1YAR - chains Q and R of the 21 polymer chains in the assembly; structure by X-ray diffraction, 1.90 A resolution.

[Chain Q (and R)]
Protein: proteasome activator protein PA26
Source organism: Trypanosoma brucei
Notes: chain R of this document is another copy of the same molecule, construct and numbering; everything in this record applies to it too
Amino-acid sequence (237 residues; numbered -5 to 231; the number before each row is that of its first residue; numbers below 1 keep their minus sign (Met-5 is residue -5)):
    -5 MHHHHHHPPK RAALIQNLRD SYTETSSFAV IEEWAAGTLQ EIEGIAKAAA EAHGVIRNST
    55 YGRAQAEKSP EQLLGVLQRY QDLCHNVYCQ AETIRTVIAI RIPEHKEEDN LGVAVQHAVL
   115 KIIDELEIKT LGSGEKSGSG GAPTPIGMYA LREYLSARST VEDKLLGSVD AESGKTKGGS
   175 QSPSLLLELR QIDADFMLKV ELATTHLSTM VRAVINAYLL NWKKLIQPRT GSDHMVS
Unresolved in the structure: -5 to 3, 162-171
Sequence notes: initiating methionine (-5); expression tag (-4 to 1); variant Val49 (Thr in 5757773)

[How chain Q and chain R interact]
Pairs across the interface - 102 pairs, chain Q then chain R:
  Arg5(Q) - Glu18(R)  salt bridge
  Arg5(Q) - Phe22(R)
  Arg5(Q) - Leu213(R)
  Arg5(Q) - Trp216(R)
  Leu8(Q) - Phe22(R)  hydrophobic
  Leu8(Q) - Leu213(R)  hydrophobic
  Ile9(Q) - Asn210(R)
  Ile9(Q) - Leu213(R)  hydrophobic
  Ile9(Q) - Leu214(R)  hydrophobic
  Leu12(Q) - Arg206(R)
  Leu12(Q) - Ile209(R)  hydrophobic
  Arg13(Q) - Asn210(R)  hydrogen bond
  Arg13(Q) - Leu214(R)
  Tyr16(Q) - Arg206(R)
  Ala60(Q) - Pro177(R)
  Glu61(Q) - Pro177(R)
  Lys62(Q) - Pro177(R)
  Ser63(Q) - Pro177(R)
  Ser63(Q) - Ser178(R)  hydrogen bond
  Ser63(Q) - Leu181(R)
  Leu68(Q) - Leu181(R)  hydrophobic
  Gln72(Q) - Arg51(R)
  Gln75(Q) - Gln185(R)
  Gln75(Q) - Asp189(R)  hydrogen bond
  Gln75(Q) - Leu192(R)
  Asp76(Q) - Arg51(R)  salt bridge
  His79(Q) - Leu192(R)
  His79(Q) - Glu195(R)  salt bridge
  His79(Q) - Leu196(R)
  Tyr82(Q) - Pro139(R)
  Tyr82(Q) - Leu196(R)
  Tyr82(Q) - Thr199(R)
  Tyr82(Q) - His200(R)  hydrogen bond
  Cys83(Q) - Thr199(R)
  Glu86(Q) - Thr199(R)
  Glu86(Q) - His200(R)  salt bridge
  Glu86(Q) - Thr203(R)  hydrogen bond
  Arg89(Q) - His200(R)  hydrogen bond
  Arg89(Q) - Thr203(R)
  Thr90(Q) - Thr203(R)  hydrogen bond
  Thr90(Q) - Arg206(R)
  Ala93(Q) - Ala207(R)  hydrophobic
  Ala93(Q) - Asn210(R)
  Ile94(Q) - Arg206(R)
  Ile94(Q) - Asn210(R)  hydrogen bond (backbone-side chain)
  Arg95(Q) - Asn210(R)
  Ile96(Q) - Asn210(R)  hydrogen bond (backbone-side chain)
  Ile96(Q) - Leu214(R)
  Pro97(Q) - Leu214(R)  hydrophobic
  Glu98(Q) - Leu214(R)
  Glu98(Q) - Asn215(R)
  His99(Q) - Ala108(R)
  His99(Q) - Val109(R)
  His99(Q) - Ala112(R)
  His99(Q) - Asn215(R)  hydrogen bond (backbone-side chain)
  Glu101(Q) - Leu105(R)
  Glu101(Q) - Ala108(R)
  Ile122(Q) - Pro137(R)
  Ser127(Q) - Pro139(R)
  Gly128(Q) - Ala136(R)
  Gly128(Q) - Pro137(R)
  Gly128(Q) - Thr138(R)
  Glu129(Q) - Ala136(R)  hydrogen bond (backbone-backbone)
  Glu129(Q) - Thr138(R)  hydrogen bond (backbone-backbone)
  Glu129(Q) - Pro139(R)
  Glu129(Q) - Ile140(R)
  Glu129(Q) - Gly141(R)  hydrogen bond (side chain-backbone)
  Glu129(Q) - Glu147(R)
  Lys130(Q) - Ser131(R)  hydrogen bond
  Lys130(Q) - Gly135(R)
  Lys130(Q) - Ala136(R)  hydrogen bond (backbone-backbone)
  Ser131(Q) - Gly135(R)
  Gly132(Q) - Ser133(R)
  Gly132(Q) - Gly134(R)
  Gly132(Q) - Gly135(R)
  Ser133(Q) - Ser133(R)  hydrogen bond (backbone-backbone)
  Met142(Q) - Leu196(R)  hydrophobic
  Tyr143(Q) - Pro139(R)
  Tyr143(Q) - Lys193(R)
  Tyr143(Q) - Leu196(R)
  Leu145(Q) - Gln185(R)
  Arg146(Q) - Glu182(R)  salt bridge
  Arg146(Q) - Gln185(R)
  Arg146(Q) - Ile186(R)
  Arg146(Q) - Asp189(R)
  Leu149(Q) - Ser178(R)
  Leu149(Q) - Leu181(R)
  Leu149(Q) - Glu182(R)
  Leu149(Q) - Gln185(R)
  Ser150(Q) - Glu182(R)  hydrogen bond
  Arg152(Q) - Ser178(R)
  Ser153(Q) - Ser176(R)  hydrogen bond
  Ser153(Q) - Ser178(R)
  Ser153(Q) - Leu179(R)  hydrogen bond (side chain-backbone)
  Ser153(Q) - Glu182(R)
  Glu156(Q) - Ser176(R)  hydrogen bond
  Glu156(Q) - Pro177(R)
  Glu156(Q) - Ser178(R)  hydrogen bond
  Asp157(Q) - Ser174(R)  hydrogen bond
  Asp157(Q) - Ser176(R)
  Leu160(Q) - Gln175(R)
  Leu160(Q) - Ser176(R)
Also at the interface, not in a pair above, chain Q (48 interface residues in all): Glu121
Also at the interface, not in a pair above, chain R (50 interface residues in all): Glu26, Ala29, Ala151, Arg184, Phe190, Tyr212

[Overview]
48 residues of chain Q and 50 residues of chain R are in contact; the contacts include 22 hydrogen bonds and 5
salt bridges. Among the polar pairs are Arg5(Q)-Glu18(R), Asp76(Q)-Arg51(R) and His79(Q)-Glu195(R).
Chain Q and chain R are both proteasome activator protein PA26 (Trypanosoma brucei); the structure, Structure
of Archeabacterial 20S proteasome mutant D9S- PA26 complex, was determined by X-ray diffraction together with
1Z7Q, 1YA7 and 1YAU from the same study.
